Entry 1M1K (X-ray diffraction, 3.20 A resolution); this record covers chains A and E of the 30 polymer chains in the assembly.

Chain A:
Molecule: 23S RRNA
Organism: Haloarcula marismortui
Sequence (2922 nucleotides; numbered 2 to 2923; the number before each row is that of its first residue):
     2 UUGGCUACUAUGCCAGCUGGUGGAUUGCUCGGCUCAGGCGCUGAUGAAGG
    52 ACGUGCCAAGCUGCGAUAAGCCAUGGGGAGCCGCACGGAGGCGAAGAACC
   102 AUGGAUUUCCGAAUGAGAAUCUCUCUAACAAUUGCUUCGCGCAAUGAGGA
   152 ACCCCGAGAACUGAAACAUCUCAGUAUCGGGAGGAACAGAAAACGCAAUG
   202 UGAUGUCGUUAGUAACCGCGAGUGAACGCGAUACAGCCCAAACCGAAGCC
   252 CUCACGGGCAAUGUGGUGUCAGGGCUACCUCUCAUCAGCCGACCGUCUCG
   302 ACGAAGUCUCUUGGAACAGAGCGUGAUACAGGGUGACAACCCCGUACUCG
   352 AGACCAGUACGACGUGCGGUAGUGCCAGAGUAGCGGGGGUUGGAUAUCCC
   402 UCGCGAAUAACGCAGGCAUCGACUGCGAAGGCUAAACACAACCUGAGACC
   452 GAUAGUGAACAAGUAGUGUGAACGAACGCUGCAAAGUACCCUCAGAAGGG
   502 AGGCGAAAUAGAGCAUGAAAUCAGUUGGCGAUCGAGCGACAGGGCAUACA
   552 AGGUCCCUCGACGAAUGACCGACGCGCGAGCGUCCAGUAAGACUCACGGG
   602 AAGCCGAUGUUCUGUCGUACGUUUUGAAAAACGAGCCAGGGAGUGUGUCU
   652 GCAUGGCAAGUCUAACCGGAGUAUCCGGGGAGGCACAGGGAAACCGACAU
   702 GGCCGCAGGGCUUUGCCCGAGGGCCGCCGUCUUCAAGGGCGGGGAGCCAU
   752 GUGGACACGACCCGAAUCCGGACGAUCUACGCAUGGACAAGAUGAAGCGU
   802 GCCGAAAGGCACGUGGAAGUCUGUUAGAGUUGGUGUCCUACAAUACCCUC
   852 UCGUGAUCUAUGUGUAGGGGUGAAAGGCCCAUCGAGUCCGGCAACAGCUG
   902 GUUCCAAUCGAAACAUGUCGAAGCAUGACCUCCGCCGAGGUAGUCUGUGA
   952 GGUAGAGCGACCGAUUGGUGUGUCCGCCUCCGAGAGGAGUCGGCACACCU
  1002 GUCAAACUCCAAACUUACAGACGCCGUUUGACGCGGGGAUUCCGGUGCGC
  1052 GGGGUAAGCCUGUGUACCAGGAGGGGAACAACCCAGAGAUAGGUUAAGGU
  1102 CCCCAAGUGUGGAUUAAGUGUAAUCCUCUGAAGGUGGUCUCGAGCCCUAG
  1152 ACAGCCGGGAGGUGAGCUUAGAAGCAGCUACCCUCUAAGAAAAGCGUAAC
  1202 AGCUUACCGGCCGAGGUUUGAGGCGCCCAAAAUGAUCGGGACUCAAAUCC
  1252 ACCACCGAGACCUGUCCGUACCACUCAUACUGGUAAUCGAGUAGAUUGGC
  1302 GCUCUAAUUGGAUGGAAGUAGGGGUGAAAACUCCUAUGGACCGAUUAGUG
  1352 ACGAAAAUCCUGGCCAUAGUAGCAGCGAUAGUCGGGUGAGAACCCCGACG
  1402 GCCUAAUGGAUAAGGGUUCCUCAGCACUGCUGAUCAGCUGAGGGUUAGCC
  1452 GGUCCUAAGUCAUACCGCAACUCGACUAUGACGAAAUGGGAAACGGGUUA
  1502 AUAUUCCCGUGCCACUAUGCAGUGAAAGUUGACGCCCUGGGGUCGAUCAC
  1552 GCUGGGCAUUCGCCCAGUCGAACCGUCCAACUCCGUGGAAGCCGUAAUGG
  1602 CAGGAAGCGGACGAACGGCGGCAUAGGGAAACGUGAUUCAACCUGGGGCC
  1652 CAUGAAAAGACGAGCAUAGUGUCCGUACCGAGAACCGACACAGGUGUCCA
  1702 UGGCGGCGAAAGCCAAGGCCUGUCGGGAGCAACCAACGUUAGGGAAUUCG
  1752 GCAAGUUAGUCCCGUACCUUCGGAAGAAGGGAUGCCUGCUCCGGAACGGA
  1802 GCAGGUCGCAGUGACUCGGAAGCUCGGACUGUCUAGUAACAACAUAGGUG
  1852 ACCGCAAAUCCGCAAGGACUCGUACGGUCACUGAAUCCUGCCCAGUGCAG
  1902 GUAUCUGAACACCUCGUACAAGAGGACGAAGGACCUGUCAACGGCGGGGG
  1952 UAACUAUGACCCUCUUAAGGUAGCGUAGUACCUUGCCGCAUCAGUAGCGG
  2002 CUUGCAUGAAUGGAUUAACCAGAGCUUCACUGUCCCAACGUUGGGCCCGG
  2052 UGAACUGUACAUUCCAGUGCGGAGUCUGGAGACACCCAGGGGGAAGCGAA
  2102 GACCCUAUGGAGCUUUACUGCAGGCUGUCGCUGAGACGUGGUCGCCGAUG
  2152 UGCAGCAUAGGUAGGAGACACUACACAGGUACCCGCGCUAGCGGGCCACC
  2202 GAGUCAACAGUGAAAUACUACCCGUCGGUGACUGCGACUCUCACUCCGGG
  2252 AGGAGGACACCGAUAGCCGGGCAGUUUGACUGGGGCGGUACGCGCUCGAA
  2302 AAGAUAUCGAGCGCGCCCUAUGGCUAUCUCAGCCGGGACAGAGACCCGGC
  2352 GAAGAGUGCAAGAGCAAAAGAUAGCUUGACAGUGUUCUUCCCAACGAGGA
  2402 ACGCUGACGCGAAAGCGUGGUCUAGCGAACCAAUUAGCCUGCUUGAUGCG
  2452 GGCAAUUGAUGACAGAAAAGCUACCCUAGGGAUAACAGAGUCGUCACUCG
  2502 CAAGAGCACAUAUCGACCGAGUGGCUUGCUACCUCGAUGUCGGUUCCCUC
  2552 CAUCCUGCCCGUGCAGAAGCGGGCAAGGGUGAGGUUGUUCGCCUAUUAAA
  2602 GGAGGUCGUGAGCUGGGUUUAGACCGUCGUGAGACAGGUCGGCUGCUAUC
  2652 UACUGGGUGUGUAAUGGUGUCUGACAAGAACGACCGUAUAGUACGAGAGG
  2702 AACUACGGUUGGUGGCCACUGGUGUACCGGUUGUUCGAGAGAGCACGUGC
  2752 CGGGUAGCCACGCCACACGGGGUAAGAGCUGAACGCAUCUAAGCUCGAAA
  2802 CCCACUUGGAAAAGAGACACCGCCGAGGUCCCGCGUACAAGACGCGGUCG
  2852 AUAGACUCGGGGUGUGCGCGUCGAGGUAACGAGACGUUAAGCCCACGAGC
  2902 ACUAACAGACCAAAGCCAUCAU
Unresolved in the structure: 2-9, 126-127, 715, 971-998, 1560, 1952-1963, 2137-2236, 2339-2343, 2665-2666, 2915-2923
Sequence notes: conflict C560 (U3155 in 3377779)
Ion coordination: Mg2+ site 1 near G28 (its only coordinating residue here); Na+ site 1 near C40 (its only coordinating residue here); Na+ site 2: G56, A59, A60, G61; Na+ site 3: G66, U108; Mg2+ site 2 near U115 (its only coordinating residue here); Na+ site 4: C141, G142; Na+ site 5 near U146 (its only coordinating residue here); Mg2+ site 3: C162, U2276; K+ site 1: C162, U163, U172; Mg2+ site 4: A165, A167, C168; Na+ site 6: A165, A166, A167; Mg2+ site 5: A166, G219; 63 more Na+ sites not listed; 98 more Mg2+ sites not listed; 1 more K+ sites not listed
Residues lining bound ligands: azithromycin (ZIT): C839, G2099, A2100, A2103, A2538, G2540, U2645, G2646

Chain E:
Molecule: Ribosomal protein L4
Organism: Haloarcula marismortui
UniProt: P12735 (RL4_HALMA); residues 1-246 here = UniProt positions 1-246
Amino-acid sequence (246 residues; numbered 1 to 246; the number before each row is that of its first residue):
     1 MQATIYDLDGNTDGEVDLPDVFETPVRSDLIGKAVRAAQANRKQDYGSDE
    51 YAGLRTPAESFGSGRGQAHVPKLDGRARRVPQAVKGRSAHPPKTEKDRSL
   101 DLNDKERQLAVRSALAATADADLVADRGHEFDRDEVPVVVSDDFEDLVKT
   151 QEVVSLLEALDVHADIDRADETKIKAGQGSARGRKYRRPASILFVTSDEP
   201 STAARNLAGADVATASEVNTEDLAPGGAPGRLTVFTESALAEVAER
Ion coordination: Na+: Asp-45, Lys-96

How chain A and chain E interact:
Pairs across the interface (218):
  C29(A) / Gln-178(E)  phosphate contact
  U30(A) / Ala-181(E)  phosphate contact
  C34(A) / Gly-47(E)  hydrogen bond to the sugar
  C34(A) / Ser-48(E)  sugar contact
  C34(A) / Asp-49(E)  phosphate contact
  U35(A) / Asp-45(E)  hydrogen bond to the sugar
  U35(A) / Tyr-46(E)  sugar contact
  U35(A) / Gly-47(E)  sugar contact
  U35(A) / Asp-49(E)  phosphate contact
  U35(A) / Thr-94(E)  hydrogen bond to the phosphate
  C36(A) / Asp-45(E)  sugar contact
  C36(A) / Thr-94(E)  phosphate contact
  G326(A) / Gln-151(E)  phosphate contact
  A327(A) / Lys-149(E)  salt bridge to the phosphate
  A327(A) / Thr-150(E)  sugar contact
  A327(A) / Gln-151(E)  hydrogen bond to the base
  A327(A) / Asn-206(E)  hydrogen bond to the base
  A327(A) / Leu-207(E)  base contact
  U328(A) / Val-148(E)  phosphate contact
  U328(A) / Lys-149(E)  salt bridge to the phosphate
  U328(A) / Thr-150(E)  hydrogen bond to the phosphate
  U328(A) / Thr-202(E)  sugar contact
  U328(A) / Arg-205(E)  phosphate contact
  A329(A) / Arg-205(E)  salt bridge to the phosphate
  A329(A) / Asn-206(E)  phosphate contact
  C330(A) / Asp-170(E)  base contact
  C330(A) / Arg-188(E)  base contact
  C330(A) / Asn-206(E)  hydrogen bond to the sugar
  C330(A) / Ala-208(E)  base contact
  G333(A) / Lys-185(E)  phosphate contact
  G333(A) / Tyr-186(E)  phosphate contact
  C338(A) / Ile-174(E)  sugar contact
  A339(A) / Tyr-186(E)  hydrogen bond to the phosphate
  A347(A) / Arg-205(E)  hydrogen bond to the sugar
  A447(A) / Gln-44(E)  hydrogen bond to the sugar
  G448(A) / Gln-44(E)  hydrogen bond to the sugar
  G448(A) / Arg-184(E)  hydrogen bond to the sugar
  A449(A) / Lys-43(E)  base contact
  A449(A) / Gln-44(E)  hydrogen bond to the phosphate
  A449(A) / Arg-184(E)  phosphate contact
  C450(A) / Tyr-46(E)  sugar contact
  C450(A) / Arg-182(E)  salt bridge to the phosphate
  C450(A) / Arg-184(E)  salt bridge to the phosphate
  C451(A) / Arg-182(E)  salt bridge to the phosphate
  G452(A) / Gln-178(E)  hydrogen bond to the sugar
  G452(A) / Arg-182(E)  hydrogen bond to the base
  U454(A) / Val-84(E)  phosphate contact
  A455(A) / Val-84(E)  phosphate contact
  A455(A) / Lys-85(E)  hydrogen bond to the phosphate
  U457(A) / Ser-48(E)  phosphate contact
  U457(A) / Asp-49(E)  hydrogen bond to the phosphate
  U457(A) / Ala-52(E)  phosphate contact
  U457(A) / Arg-55(E)  hydrogen bond to the phosphate
  G458(A) / Ala-52(E)  phosphate contact
  G458(A) / Gly-53(E)  hydrogen bond to the phosphate
  G458(A) / Arg-55(E)  salt bridge to the phosphate
  G458(A) / Lys-85(E)  hydrogen bond to the phosphate
  A459(A) / Lys-85(E)  salt bridge to the phosphate
  C474(A) / Pro-57(E)  phosphate contact
  C474(A) / Leu-73(E)  phosphate contact
  C474(A) / Asp-74(E)  hydrogen bond to the sugar
  G475(A) / Thr-56(E)  hydrogen bond to the phosphate
  G475(A) / Pro-57(E)  phosphate contact
  G475(A) / Leu-73(E)  phosphate contact
  G475(A) / Asp-74(E)  sugar contact
  A476(A) / Arg-76(E)  sugar contact
  A476(A) / Arg-78(E)  salt bridge to the phosphate
  A477(A) / Lys-85(E)  salt bridge to the phosphate
  G640(A) / Val-84(E)  base contact
  G641(A) / Gln-82(E)  hydrogen bond to the base
  G642(A) / Pro-81(E)  sugar contact
  G642(A) / Gln-82(E)  sugar contact
  A643(A) / Ala-89(E)  sugar contact
  A643(A) / His-90(E)  phosphate contact
  G644(A) / His-90(E)  phosphate contact
  U645(A) / His-90(E)  sugar contact
  U645(A) / Lys-93(E)  hydrogen bond to the base
  G646(A) / Lys-93(E)  hydrogen bond to the sugar
  G646(A) / Glu-95(E)  sugar contact
  G646(A) / Lys-96(E)  salt bridge to the phosphate
  U647(A) / Glu-95(E)  sugar contact
  U647(A) / Lys-96(E)  phosphate contact
  U647(A) / Asp-97(E)  hydrogen bond to the phosphate
  G656(A) / Arg-27(E)  hydrogen bond to the phosphate
  G656(A) / Leu-30(E)  sugar contact
  G656(A) / Asn-103(E)  base contact
  G656(A) / Glu-106(E)  hydrogen bond to the base
  G657(A) / Arg-27(E)  salt bridge to the phosphate
  G657(A) / Leu-30(E)  sugar contact
  G657(A) / Asn-103(E)  base contact
  G657(A) / Lys-105(E)  sugar contact
  G657(A) / Glu-106(E)  sugar contact
  C658(A) / Lys-105(E)  hydrogen bond to the sugar
  U662(A) / Lys-105(E)  salt bridge to the phosphate
  C663(A) / Asn-103(E)  phosphate contact
  C663(A) / Lys-105(E)  salt bridge to the phosphate
  U664(A) / Leu-102(E)  phosphate contact
  U664(A) / Asn-103(E)  phosphate contact
  U664(A) / Asp-104(E)  hydrogen bond to the phosphate
  G670(A) / Glu-217(E)  hydrogen bond to the base
  A671(A) / Glu-217(E)  hydrogen bond to the sugar
  G672(A) / Pro-200(E)  base contact
  G672(A) / Ala-213(E)  base contact
  G672(A) / Thr-214(E)  hydrogen bond to the base
  G672(A) / Glu-217(E)  base contact
  G672(A) / Val-218(E)  hydrogen bond to the base
  G672(A) / Asn-219(E)  base contact
  G672(A) / Asp-222(E)  hydrogen bond to the base
  A674(A) / Gln-44(E)  hydrogen bond to the base
  U675(A) / Ala-38(E)  hydrogen bond to the sugar
  U675(A) / Asn-41(E)  phosphate contact
  U675(A) / Arg-42(E)  hydrogen bond to the sugar
  C676(A) / Ala-37(E)  phosphate contact
  C676(A) / Ala-38(E)  phosphate contact
  C676(A) / Asn-41(E)  hydrogen bond to the phosphate
  C676(A) / Glu-217(E)  sugar contact
  C676(A) / Asn-219(E)  hydrogen bond to the sugar
  C677(A) / Arg-107(E)  salt bridge to the phosphate
  C677(A) / Ser-216(E)  hydrogen bond to the sugar
  C677(A) / Glu-217(E)  sugar contact
  C677(A) / Arg-246(E)  hydrogen bond to the phosphate
  G678(A) / Arg-107(E)  salt bridge to the phosphate
  G678(A) / Gln-108(E)  hydrogen bond to the phosphate
  G678(A) / Arg-246(E)  salt bridge to the phosphate
  C749(A) / Asn-103(E)  hydrogen bond to the sugar
  A750(A) / Lys-33(E)  sugar contact
  A750(A) / Asp-101(E)  hydrogen bond to the sugar
  A750(A) / Asn-103(E)  sugar contact
  U751(A) / Leu-100(E)  phosphate contact
  U751(A) / Asp-101(E)  hydrogen bond to the phosphate
  C762(A) / His-90(E)  hydrogen bond to the sugar
  C763(A) / Arg-87(E)  phosphate contact
  C763(A) / His-90(E)  phosphate contact
  C764(A) / His-69(E)  sugar contact
  C764(A) / Val-80(E)  phosphate contact
  C764(A) / Pro-81(E)  sugar contact
  C764(A) / Gln-82(E)  hydrogen bond to the sugar
  C764(A) / Arg-87(E)  salt bridge to the phosphate
  G765(A) / Ser-60(E)  phosphate contact
  G765(A) / His-69(E)  hydrogen bond to the sugar
  G765(A) / Pro-71(E)  phosphate contact
  G765(A) / Val-80(E)  phosphate contact
  A766(A) / Ser-60(E)  hydrogen bond to the phosphate
  A766(A) / Gly-62(E)  phosphate contact
  A766(A) / His-69(E)  phosphate contact
  A767(A) / Gly-62(E)  phosphate contact
  C890(A) / Pro-57(E)  phosphate contact
  G891(A) / Pro-57(E)  phosphate contact
  A894(A) / Leu-54(E)  base contact
  A894(A) / Arg-87(E)  hydrogen bond to the base
  C1305(A) / Gly-177(E)  phosphate contact
  C1305(A) / Gln-178(E)  hydrogen bond to the phosphate
  C1305(A) / Gly-179(E)  phosphate contact
  C1305(A) / Arg-184(E)  hydrogen bond to the phosphate
  U1306(A) / Lys-43(E)  sugar contact
  U1306(A) / Lys-175(E)  salt bridge to the phosphate
  U1306(A) / Gly-179(E)  phosphate contact
  U1306(A) / Arg-184(E)  salt bridge to the phosphate
  A1307(A) / Gln-39(E)  hydrogen bond to the sugar
  A1307(A) / Lys-175(E)  salt bridge to the phosphate
  A1307(A) / Gly-226(E)  sugar contact
  A1308(A) / Arg-127(E)  hydrogen bond to the phosphate
  A1308(A) / Arg-187(E)  salt bridge to the phosphate
  A1308(A) / Pro-225(E)  hydrogen bond to the sugar
  A1308(A) / Gly-226(E)  sugar contact
  A1308(A) / Ala-228(E)  sugar contact
  U1309(A) / Arg-127(E)  salt bridge to the phosphate
  U1309(A) / Arg-168(E)  salt bridge to the phosphate
  U1309(A) / Arg-187(E)  salt bridge to the phosphate
  U1309(A) / Pro-189(E)  phosphate contact
  U1309(A) / Ala-190(E)  hydrogen bond to the phosphate
  U1310(A) / Gly-128(E)  phosphate contact
  U1310(A) / Arg-168(E)  salt bridge to the phosphate
  U1310(A) / Lys-173(E)  hydrogen bond to the base
  U1310(A) / Arg-187(E)  base contact
  G1311(A) / Lys-173(E)  base contact
  C1342(A) / Ile-174(E)  hydrogen bond to the base
  C1343(A) / Ile-174(E)  hydrogen bond to the base
  C1343(A) / Lys-175(E)  phosphate contact
  C1343(A) / Ala-176(E)  phosphate contact
  C1343(A) / Gly-177(E)  hydrogen bond to the phosphate
  G1344(A) / Lys-173(E)  hydrogen bond to the base
  G1344(A) / Ala-176(E)  phosphate contact
  A1345(A) / Lys-173(E)  base contact
  A1348(A) / Arg-36(E)  hydrogen bond to the sugar
  G1349(A) / Arg-36(E)  salt bridge to the phosphate
  G1351(A) / Tyr-46(E)  sugar contact
  G1351(A) / Lys-96(E)  salt bridge to the phosphate
  A1352(A) / Tyr-46(E)  hydrogen bond to the phosphate
  A1352(A) / Ser-48(E)  base contact
  A1352(A) / Ser-88(E)  hydrogen bond to the base
  A1352(A) / His-90(E)  sugar contact
  A1352(A) / Pro-91(E)  sugar contact
  A1352(A) / Pro-92(E)  base contact
  A1358(A) / Gln-82(E)  base contact
  U1359(A) / Ser-63(E)  base contact
  U1359(A) / Gly-66(E)  base contact
  U1359(A) / Gln-67(E)  hydrogen bond to the base
  U1359(A) / Ala-68(E)  base contact
  U1359(A) / His-69(E)  hydrogen bond to the base
  C1360(A) / Ala-68(E)  phosphate contact
  C1360(A) / Val-70(E)  sugar contact
  C1360(A) / Gln-82(E)  hydrogen bond to the sugar
  C1361(A) / Ala-77(E)  phosphate contact
  C1361(A) / Gln-82(E)  sugar contact
  C1361(A) / Ala-83(E)  sugar contact
  C1361(A) / Val-84(E)  hydrogen bond to the sugar
  U1362(A) / Arg-76(E)  hydrogen bond to the phosphate
  U1362(A) / Ala-77(E)  hydrogen bond to the phosphate
  U1362(A) / Val-84(E)  sugar contact
  G1363(A) / Arg-76(E)  salt bridge to the phosphate
  A2100(A) / Gly-64(E)  phosphate contact
  A2100(A) / Gly-66(E)  phosphate contact
  A2101(A) / Ser-63(E)  sugar contact
  A2101(A) / Gly-64(E)  hydrogen bond to the phosphate
  A2101(A) / Arg-65(E)  hydrogen bond to the phosphate
  A2101(A) / Gly-66(E)  hydrogen bond to the phosphate
  A2479(A) / Ser-63(E)  phosphate contact
Interface residues without a listed pair, chain A (95 interface residues in all): G332, C348, G456, G467, G680, G752, G760, A761
Interface residues without a listed pair, chain E (120 interface residues in all): Asp-29, Ala-40, Tyr-51, Phe-61, Lys-72, Gly-75, Leu-109, Val-111, Val-154, Thr-172, Ser-180, Gly-183, Ala-203, Val-212, Glu-221

Summary:
95 residues of chain A and 120 residues of chain E are in contact, with 74 hydrogen bonds and 29 salt bridges.
Polar pairs include A327(A)/Gln-151(E), A327(A)/Asn-206(E) and G452(A)/Arg-182(E). Ligands of chain A:
azithromycin. G56(A), A59(A), A60(A) and G61(A) form the Na+ site 2.
Chain A is 23S RRNA and chain E is Ribosomal protein L4, both from Haloarcula marismortui; the structure,
Co-crystal structure of azithromycin bound to the 50S ribosomal subunit of Haloarcula marismortui, was
determined by X-ray diffraction together with 1K8A, 1K9M and 1KD1 from the same study.
